PDB entry 1D7A | X-ray diffraction, 2.50 A resolution | chains B and N of the 8 polymer chains in the assembly

# Chain B (and N)
Molecule: Phosphoribosylaminoimidazole carboxylase
From: Escherichia coli
Notes: EC 4.1.1.21; fragment: catalytic subunit; chain N of this document is another copy of the same molecule, construct and numbering; everything in this record applies to it too
Reference sequence: P09028 (PUR6_ECOLI); residue numbers follow UniProt; this construct covers 7-167
Amino-acid sequence (161 residues; row label = number of the first residue in the row):
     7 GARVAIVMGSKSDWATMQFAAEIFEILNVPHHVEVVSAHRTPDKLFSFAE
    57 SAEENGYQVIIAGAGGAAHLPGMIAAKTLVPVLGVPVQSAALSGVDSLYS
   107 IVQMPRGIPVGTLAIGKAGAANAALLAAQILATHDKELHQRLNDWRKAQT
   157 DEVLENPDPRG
Sequence notes: conflict Gly7 (Pro in P09028); engineered mutation Mse14 (Met in P09028), Mse23 (Met in P09028), Mse79 (Met in P09028), Mse110 (Met in P09028)
Modified / non-standard residues: Mse14, Mse23, Mse79, Mse110 (selenomethionine; parent Met)
Small-molecule neighbours: 5-aminoimidazole ribonucleotide (AIR): Gly15, Ser16, Ser18, Asp19, Ser43, Ala44, His45, Arg46, Gly69, Ala70, Gly71, Leu76, Val93

# How chain B and chain N interact
Residue-residue contacts - 53 pairs, chain B then chain N:
  Ala44(B) - Mse79(N)
  His45(B) - Gly78(N)
  His45(B) - Mse79(N)
  His45(B) - Ala82(N)
  His45(B) - Mse110(N)
  His45(B) - Pro111(N)
  His45(B) - Ile114(N)
  Arg46(B) - Arg112(N)  hydrogen bond (side chain-backbone)
  Pro48(B) - Phe52(N)
  Pro48(B) - Ala82(N)
  Pro48(B) - Lys83(N)
  Asp49(B) - Phe52(N)
  Asp49(B) - Lys83(N)  salt bridge
  Phe52(B) - Pro48(N)
  Phe52(B) - Asp49(N)
  Phe52(B) - Phe52(N)  hydrophobic
  Gly72(B) - Gln109(N)
  Ala73(B) - Ser106(N)
  Ala73(B) - Gln109(N)  hydrogen bond (backbone-backbone)
  Ala73(B) - Mse110(N)
  Ala74(B) - His75(N)
  His75(B) - Ala74(N)
  His75(B) - His75(N)  hydrogen bond
  His75(B) - Ser106(N)
  His75(B) - Mse110(N)
  Gly78(B) - His45(N)
  Mse79(B) - Ala44(N)
  Mse79(B) - Mse79(N)  hydrophobic
  Ala82(B) - His45(N)
  Lys83(B) - Pro48(N)
  Lys83(B) - Asp49(N)  salt bridge
  Leu98(B) - Tyr105(N)
  Leu98(B) - Gln109(N)
  Val101(B) - Tyr105(N)  hydrophobic
  Asp102(B) - Tyr105(N)
  Asp102(B) - Gln109(N)
  Tyr105(B) - Leu98(N)  hydrophobic
  Tyr105(B) - Val101(N)  hydrophobic
  Tyr105(B) - Asp102(N)
  Tyr105(B) - Tyr105(N)  hydrophobic
  Ser106(B) - Ala73(N)
  Ser106(B) - His75(N)  hydrogen bond (backbone-side chain)
  Ser106(B) - Ser106(N)  hydrogen bond
  Gln109(B) - Gly72(N)
  Gln109(B) - Ala73(N)  hydrogen bond (backbone-backbone)
  Gln109(B) - Leu98(N)
  Gln109(B) - Asp102(N)
  Mse110(B) - His45(N)
  Mse110(B) - Ala73(N)
  Mse110(B) - His75(N)
  Pro111(B) - His45(N)
  Arg112(B) - Arg46(N)  hydrogen bond (backbone-side chain)
  Ile114(B) - His45(N)
Interface residues without a listed pair, chain B (25 interface residues in all): Glu56
Interface residues without a listed pair, chain N (25 interface residues in all): Glu56

# Summary
Chain B and chain N each contribute 25 residues to their interface; the contacts include 7 hydrogen bonds and
2 salt bridges. Among the polar pairs are Asp49(B)-Lys83(N), Arg46(B)-Arg112(N) and His75(B)-His75(N). Chain B
binds 5-aminoimidazole ribonucleotide.
Both chains are Phosphoribosylaminoimidazole carboxylase (Escherichia coli). Entry 1D7A (Crystal structure of
E. coli pure-mononucleotide complex) was determined by X-ray diffraction, deposited together with 1QCZ.
